5GKA - chains A and B of the 3 polymer chains in the assembly; structure by electron microscopy, 3.70 A resolution.

[Chain A]
Name: capsid protein VP1
Source organism: Aichi virus (strain Human/A846/88/1989)
Sequence (253 residues; each row starts with the number of its first residue):
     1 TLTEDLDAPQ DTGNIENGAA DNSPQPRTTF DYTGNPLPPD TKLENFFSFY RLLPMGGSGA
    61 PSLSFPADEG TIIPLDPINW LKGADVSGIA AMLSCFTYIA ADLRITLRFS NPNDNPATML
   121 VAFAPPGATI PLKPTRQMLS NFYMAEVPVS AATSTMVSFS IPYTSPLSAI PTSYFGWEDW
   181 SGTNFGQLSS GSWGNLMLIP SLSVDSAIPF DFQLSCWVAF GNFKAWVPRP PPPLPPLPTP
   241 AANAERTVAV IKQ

[Chain B]
Name: capsid protein VP0
Source organism: Aichi virus (strain Human/A846/88/1989)
Sequence (367 residues; numbered 5 to 371; the number before each row is that of its first residue):
     5 TNIYGNGNNV NTDVGANGWA PTVSTGLGDG PVSCTPPTPS PGDTEVPPPR KPFTFPAPPT
    65 KSGSRFSKWW EPAAARASES ATDSAIEGID AAGKAASKAI TRKLDRPAAP SSTANPQPSL
   125 IALNPSATQS GNASILTGST APSLLAYPTA TPVPLPNPDE PSQPGPSGDR TWLLDTVTWS
   185 QEFTRGWNIA GSNGMQWTGL ESLIFPVSTD TNWTSTSSPT AYPLPFSFVR AYPDSSWAAM
   245 YNTHSMWNCG WRVQVTVNGS QFHAGALILY MVPEATTHAI QTARDNAGFV FPYVILNLYE
   305 SNTATIEVPY ISPTPNTSSG LHAPWTFYLQ VLSPLNPPPS LPTSLSCSIY VTPVDSSFHG
   365 LRYLAPQ
Unresolved in the structure: 80-113

[Chain A / chain B interface]
Residue-residue contacts (71):
  Gln10(A) - Thr117(B)
  Thr12(A) - Thr117(B)
  Asn14(A) - Ser115(B)
  Asn14(A) - Pro120(B)
  Asn14(A) - Gln121(B)  hydrogen bond (side chain-backbone)
  Asn14(A) - Glu304(B)  hydrogen bond
  Ile15(A) - Tyr297(B)
  Glu16(A) - Val298(B)
  Glu16(A) - Ile299(B)  hydrogen bond (backbone-backbone)
  Glu16(A) - Asn301(B)  hydrogen bond
  Glu16(A) - Glu304(B)
  Glu16(A) - Ser305(B)  hydrogen bond
  Asn17(A) - Pro146(B)
  Asn17(A) - Leu148(B)
  Asn17(A) - Tyr297(B)  hydrogen bond (backbone-side chain)
  Gly18(A) - Leu148(B)
  Gly18(A) - Tyr297(B)  hydrogen bond (backbone-side chain)
  Ala19(A) - Ser115(B)
  Ala20(A) - Ser115(B)
  Asp21(A) - Ser115(B)  hydrogen bond (backbone-side chain)
  Asp21(A) - Thr117(B)
  Pro39(A) - Asn13(B)
  Glu44(A) - Val18(B)
  Asn45(A) - Val14(B)
  Asn45(A) - Val18(B)
  Ser48(A) - Thr16(B)
  Phe49(A) - Val14(B)  hydrophobic
  Phe49(A) - Thr16(B)
  Tyr98(A) - Glu278(B)  hydrogen bond
  Tyr98(A) - Ile315(B)  hydrogen bond (side chain-backbone)
  Tyr98(A) - Ser316(B)
  Tyr98(A) - Pro317(B)
  Asp102(A) - Val36(B)
  Arg104(A) - Asp17(B)  hydrogen bond (side chain-backbone)
  Ser160(A) - Pro35(B)
  Ser160(A) - Val36(B)  hydrogen bond (side chain-backbone)
  Pro162(A) - Val36(B)
  Leu167(A) - Thr318(B)
  Ala169(A) - Pro317(B)
  Ser173(A) - Glu278(B)  hydrogen bond (side chain-backbone)
  Ser173(A) - Ala279(B)
  Tyr174(A) - His326(B)
  Phe175(A) - Leu204(B)  hydrophobic
  Phe175(A) - Leu207(B)  hydrophobic
  Phe175(A) - Pro227(B)  hydrophobic
  Phe175(A) - Glu278(B)
  Phe175(A) - Ala279(B)
  Phe175(A) - His326(B)
  Phe175(A) - Ala327(B)  hydrogen bond (backbone-backbone)
  Gly176(A) - His326(B)
  Trp177(A) - Leu207(B)  hydrophobic
  Trp177(A) - Ile208(B)
  Trp177(A) - Leu325(B)  hydrophobic
  Trp180(A) - Phe209(B)
  Trp180(A) - Ser322(B)
  Trp180(A) - Leu325(B)  hydrophobic
  Ser181(A) - Phe209(B)
  Phe185(A) - Ser206(B)
  Phe185(A) - Leu207(B)  hydrophobic
  Asn222(A) - Val18(B)  hydrogen bond (backbone-backbone)
  Asn222(A) - Gly19(B)
  Val227(A) - Tyr151(B)
  Val227(A) - Ile315(B)  hydrophobic
  Pro228(A) - Val294(B)  hydrophobic
  Arg229(A) - Ala279(B)
  Arg229(A) - Ala283(B)  hydrogen bond (side chain-backbone)
  Arg229(A) - Ile284(B)
  Arg229(A) - Phe295(B)
  Pro230(A) - Ala291(B)
  Pro230(A) - Phe295(B)
  Pro233(A) - Arg288(B)
Other interface residues (no listed pair), chain A (44 interface residues in all): Gln25, Ile161, Tyr163, Ser168, Asp179, Gly182, Gly221, Pro231
Other interface residues (no listed pair), chain B (54 interface residues in all): Ser37, Cys38, Pro114, Ser116, Ser147, Glu205, Val211, Phe230, Gly292, Ser323, Gly324

[Summary]
Chain A and chain B form an interface of 44 and 54 residues respectively; the contacts include 16 hydrogen
bonds. Among the polar pairs are Asn14(A)-Gln121(B), Asn14(A)-Glu304(B) and Glu16(A)-Asn301(B).
Here chain A is capsid protein VP1 and chain B is capsid protein VP0, both from Aichi virus (strain
Human/A846/88/1989). Entry 5GKA (cryo-EM structure of human Aichi virus) was determined by electron
microscopy.
